Entry 3B86 (X-ray diffraction, 2.00 A resolution); this record covers chain A.

== Chain A ==
Molecule: General odorant-binding protein lush
Organism: Drosophila melanogaster
Notes: fragment: chain A
UniProtKB: O02372 (OB76A_DROME); residues 1-124 here correspond to UniProt positions 30-153 (UniProt number = residue number + 29)
Amino-acid sequence (124 residues; each row starts with the number of its first residue):
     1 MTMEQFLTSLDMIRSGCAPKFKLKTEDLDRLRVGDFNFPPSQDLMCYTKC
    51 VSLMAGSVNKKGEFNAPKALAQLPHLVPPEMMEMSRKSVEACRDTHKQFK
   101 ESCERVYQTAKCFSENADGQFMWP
Differences from the reference sequence: engineered mutation Ser57 (Thr86 in O02372)
Cystine bridges: Cys17-Cys50, Cys46-Cys103, Cys92-Cys112
Swiss-Prot annotation at these positions:
  - binding site (1-propanol): Ser52
  - binding site (butan-1-ol): Ser52
  - binding site (ethanol): Ser52
What the authors report for this chain:
  - binding site for ethanol: Ser52, Ser57
  - mutagenesis - S52A (14 fold): decreased binding to butanol
  - mutagenesis - S52A: decreased binding to pentanol
  - mutagenesis - S52A: abolished binding to ethanol
  - mutagenesis - S52A (Tm change 9 degC): increased stability

== In short ==
UniProt lists residue binding 1-propanol Ser52, butan-1-ol-binding residue Ser52 and ethanol-binding residue
Ser52. The paper reports a binding site for ethanol at Ser52 and Ser57; S52A reduces binding to butanol.
Chain A is General odorant-binding protein lush (Drosophila melanogaster); the structure, Crystal structure of
T57S substituted LUSH protein complexed with ethanol, was determined by X-ray diffraction, deposited together
with 3B6X, 3B7A, 3B87, 3B88 and 1T14.
